Entry 7R9D (X-ray diffraction, 1.83 A resolution); this record covers chains L and H of the 3 polymer chains in the assembly.

[Chain L]
Molecule: Fab 8D3 light chain
From: Mus musculus
Notes: antibody fragment or engineered binder
Chain sequence (219 residues; numbered 1 to 219; the number before each row is that of its first residue):
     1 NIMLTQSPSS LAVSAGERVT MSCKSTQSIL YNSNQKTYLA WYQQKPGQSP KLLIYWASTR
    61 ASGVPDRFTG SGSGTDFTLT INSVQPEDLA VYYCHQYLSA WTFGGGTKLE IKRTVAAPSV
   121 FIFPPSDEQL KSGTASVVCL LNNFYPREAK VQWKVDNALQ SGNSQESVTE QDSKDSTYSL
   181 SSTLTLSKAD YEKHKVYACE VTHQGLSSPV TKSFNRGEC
Disordered / not traced: 219
Disulfide bonds: C23-C94, C139-C199

[Chain H]
Molecule: Fab 8D3 heavy chain
From: Mus musculus
Notes: antibody fragment or engineered binder
Chain sequence (228 residues; each row starts with the number of its first residue):
     1 DVQLVESGGG LVQPGGSRKL SCAASGFTFS NFGMHWVRQA PEMGLEWVAY ISSGSTTIYY
    61 GDTVKGRFTI SRDNPKNTLF LQMTSLRSED TAMYYCARRP LYDGDYGYPM DYWGQGTSVT
   121 VSSASTKGPS VFPLAPSSKS TSGGTAALGC LVKDYFPEPV TVSWNSGALT SGVHTFPAVL
   181 QSSGLYSLSS VVTVPSSSLG TQTYICNVNH KPSNTKVDKK VEPKSCGS
Disordered / not traced: 224-228
Disulfide bonds: C22-C96, C150-C206

[How chain L and chain H interact]
Pairs across the interface (85):
  N1(L) with D62(H), hydrogen bond
  Y31(L) with G104(H)
  N34(L) with G104(H), hydrogen bond (side chain-backbone)
  Y38(L) with D103(H), hydrogen bond (side chain-backbone); G104(H), hydrogen bond (side chain-backbone)
  A40(L) with P109(H), hydrophobic
  Y42(L) with P109(H); M110(H), hydrogen bond (side chain-backbone); W113(H)
  Q44(L) with Q39(H), hydrogen bond; Y95(H)
  S49(L) with Y95(H); W113(H); G114(H), hydrogen bond (side chain-backbone); Q115(H)
  P50(L) with L45(H), hydrophobic; W113(H)
  L52(L) with P109(H), hydrophobic
  Y55(L) with Y106(H); G107(H); Y108(H); P109(H)
  W56(L) with D105(H); Y106(H); G107(H)
  Y93(L) with Q39(H), hydrogen bond; L45(H), hydrophobic
  H95(L) with M110(H)
  Y97(L) with G107(H), hydrogen bond (side chain-backbone); P109(H), hydrophobic
  W101(L) with H35(H); W47(H); Y50(H), hydrophobic; Y59(H), hydrophobic; R99(H); M110(H)
  F103(L) with L45(H); W113(H), hydrophobic
  V120(L) with S142(H)
  F121(L) with K139(H); S140(H); T141(H); S142(H); A147(H), hydrophobic
  I122(L) with K139(H), hydrogen bond (backbone-backbone); S140(H)
  F123(L) with L134(H); A135(H); S140(H); A147(H); L148(H), hydrophobic
  S126(L) with F132(H); P133(H)
  E128(L) with V131(H); F132(H); P133(H); K219(H), salt bridge
  Q129(L) with F132(H); K153(H)
  S136(L) with L151(H); K153(H)
  V138(L) with L134(H), hydrophobic
  L140(L) with F176(H), hydrophobic; V191(H), hydrophobic
  N142(L) with H174(H), hydrogen bond; T193(H)
  N143(L) with H174(H), hydrogen bond
  Q165(L) with V179(H); L180(H), hydrogen bond (side chain-backbone); Q181(H)
  E166(L) with V179(H)
  S167(L) with F176(H); P177(H), hydrogen bond (side chain-backbone); V179(H)
  V168(L) with P177(H)
  T169(L) with F176(H)
  S179(L) with H174(H), hydrogen bond; F176(H)
  L180(L) with F176(H)
  S181(L) with F176(H)
  K212(L) with K139(H); T141(H), hydrogen bond (side chain-backbone); S142(H), hydrogen bond
  S213(L) with K139(H)
  F214(L) with K139(H)
Other interface residues (no listed pair), chain L (44 interface residues in all): G47, Q48, S132, T134
Other interface residues (no listed pair), chain H (46 interface residues in all): V37, E46, T145, S189

[Summary]
44 residues of chain L face 46 of chain H across their interface; the contacts include 17 hydrogen bonds and 1
salt bridge. Polar contacts include E128(L)-K219(H), N1(L)-D62(H) and N34(L)-G104(H).
Chain L is Fab 8D3 light chain and chain H is Fab 8D3 heavy chain, both from Mus musculus; the structure,
Crystal structure of Nb_0 in complex with Fab_8D3, was determined by X-ray diffraction, deposited together
with 7RXC and 7RXD.
